Entry 1MUY (X-ray diffraction, 1.40 A resolution); this record covers chain A.

# Chain A
Molecule: Adenine glycosylase
Organism: Escherichia coli
Notes: EC 3.2.2.-; fragment: catalytic domain
UniProt: P17802 (MUTY_ECOLI); residue numbers follow UniProt; this construct covers 1-225
Amino-acid sequence (225 residues; each row starts with the number of its first residue):
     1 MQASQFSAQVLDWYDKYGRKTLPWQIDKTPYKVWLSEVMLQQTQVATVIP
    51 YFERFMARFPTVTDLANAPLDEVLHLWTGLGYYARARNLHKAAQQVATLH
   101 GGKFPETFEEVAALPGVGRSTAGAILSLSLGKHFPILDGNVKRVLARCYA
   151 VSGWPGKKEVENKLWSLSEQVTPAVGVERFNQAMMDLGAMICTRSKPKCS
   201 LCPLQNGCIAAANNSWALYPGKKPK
Swiss-Prot annotation at these positions:
  - active site: Glu37 (Proton donor/acceptor)
  - binding site ([4Fe-4S] cluster): Cys192, Cys199, Cys202, Cys208
  - site: Asp138 (Transition state stabilizer)
Bound ions: 4Fe-4S cluster Fe: Cys192, Cys199, Cys202, Cys208
Residues lining bound ligands: 4Fe-4S cluster (SF4): Val144, Arg147, Ile191, Cys192, Pro197, Lys198, Cys199, Cys202, Leu204, Gln205, Cys208, Ala210, Ala211, Trp216

# Overview
Chain A binds 4Fe-4S cluster. The 4Fe-4S cluster Fe site is built by Cys192, Cys199, Cys202 and Cys208.
Curated annotation (UniProt) lists active-site residue Glu37 and 4 [4Fe-4S] cluster-binding residues.
Chain A is Adenine glycosylase (Escherichia coli); the structure, Catalytic domain of muty from escherichia
coli, was determined by X-ray diffraction, deposited together with 1MUD and 1MUN.
